Entry 6BCU (electron microscopy, 3.80 A resolution); this record covers chains A and W of the 10 polymer chains in the assembly.

[Chain A]
Molecule: Serine/threonine-protein kinase mTOR
From: Homo sapiens
Notes: EC 2.7.11.1
UniProtKB: P42345 (MTOR_HUMAN); residues 579-2549 carry their UniProt numbers (1971 of 2549 residues fall inside the UniProt entry; the rest is not from it)
Amino-acid sequence (2549 residues; each row starts with the number of its first residue; X marks 59 residues of unknown identity (built as UNK)):
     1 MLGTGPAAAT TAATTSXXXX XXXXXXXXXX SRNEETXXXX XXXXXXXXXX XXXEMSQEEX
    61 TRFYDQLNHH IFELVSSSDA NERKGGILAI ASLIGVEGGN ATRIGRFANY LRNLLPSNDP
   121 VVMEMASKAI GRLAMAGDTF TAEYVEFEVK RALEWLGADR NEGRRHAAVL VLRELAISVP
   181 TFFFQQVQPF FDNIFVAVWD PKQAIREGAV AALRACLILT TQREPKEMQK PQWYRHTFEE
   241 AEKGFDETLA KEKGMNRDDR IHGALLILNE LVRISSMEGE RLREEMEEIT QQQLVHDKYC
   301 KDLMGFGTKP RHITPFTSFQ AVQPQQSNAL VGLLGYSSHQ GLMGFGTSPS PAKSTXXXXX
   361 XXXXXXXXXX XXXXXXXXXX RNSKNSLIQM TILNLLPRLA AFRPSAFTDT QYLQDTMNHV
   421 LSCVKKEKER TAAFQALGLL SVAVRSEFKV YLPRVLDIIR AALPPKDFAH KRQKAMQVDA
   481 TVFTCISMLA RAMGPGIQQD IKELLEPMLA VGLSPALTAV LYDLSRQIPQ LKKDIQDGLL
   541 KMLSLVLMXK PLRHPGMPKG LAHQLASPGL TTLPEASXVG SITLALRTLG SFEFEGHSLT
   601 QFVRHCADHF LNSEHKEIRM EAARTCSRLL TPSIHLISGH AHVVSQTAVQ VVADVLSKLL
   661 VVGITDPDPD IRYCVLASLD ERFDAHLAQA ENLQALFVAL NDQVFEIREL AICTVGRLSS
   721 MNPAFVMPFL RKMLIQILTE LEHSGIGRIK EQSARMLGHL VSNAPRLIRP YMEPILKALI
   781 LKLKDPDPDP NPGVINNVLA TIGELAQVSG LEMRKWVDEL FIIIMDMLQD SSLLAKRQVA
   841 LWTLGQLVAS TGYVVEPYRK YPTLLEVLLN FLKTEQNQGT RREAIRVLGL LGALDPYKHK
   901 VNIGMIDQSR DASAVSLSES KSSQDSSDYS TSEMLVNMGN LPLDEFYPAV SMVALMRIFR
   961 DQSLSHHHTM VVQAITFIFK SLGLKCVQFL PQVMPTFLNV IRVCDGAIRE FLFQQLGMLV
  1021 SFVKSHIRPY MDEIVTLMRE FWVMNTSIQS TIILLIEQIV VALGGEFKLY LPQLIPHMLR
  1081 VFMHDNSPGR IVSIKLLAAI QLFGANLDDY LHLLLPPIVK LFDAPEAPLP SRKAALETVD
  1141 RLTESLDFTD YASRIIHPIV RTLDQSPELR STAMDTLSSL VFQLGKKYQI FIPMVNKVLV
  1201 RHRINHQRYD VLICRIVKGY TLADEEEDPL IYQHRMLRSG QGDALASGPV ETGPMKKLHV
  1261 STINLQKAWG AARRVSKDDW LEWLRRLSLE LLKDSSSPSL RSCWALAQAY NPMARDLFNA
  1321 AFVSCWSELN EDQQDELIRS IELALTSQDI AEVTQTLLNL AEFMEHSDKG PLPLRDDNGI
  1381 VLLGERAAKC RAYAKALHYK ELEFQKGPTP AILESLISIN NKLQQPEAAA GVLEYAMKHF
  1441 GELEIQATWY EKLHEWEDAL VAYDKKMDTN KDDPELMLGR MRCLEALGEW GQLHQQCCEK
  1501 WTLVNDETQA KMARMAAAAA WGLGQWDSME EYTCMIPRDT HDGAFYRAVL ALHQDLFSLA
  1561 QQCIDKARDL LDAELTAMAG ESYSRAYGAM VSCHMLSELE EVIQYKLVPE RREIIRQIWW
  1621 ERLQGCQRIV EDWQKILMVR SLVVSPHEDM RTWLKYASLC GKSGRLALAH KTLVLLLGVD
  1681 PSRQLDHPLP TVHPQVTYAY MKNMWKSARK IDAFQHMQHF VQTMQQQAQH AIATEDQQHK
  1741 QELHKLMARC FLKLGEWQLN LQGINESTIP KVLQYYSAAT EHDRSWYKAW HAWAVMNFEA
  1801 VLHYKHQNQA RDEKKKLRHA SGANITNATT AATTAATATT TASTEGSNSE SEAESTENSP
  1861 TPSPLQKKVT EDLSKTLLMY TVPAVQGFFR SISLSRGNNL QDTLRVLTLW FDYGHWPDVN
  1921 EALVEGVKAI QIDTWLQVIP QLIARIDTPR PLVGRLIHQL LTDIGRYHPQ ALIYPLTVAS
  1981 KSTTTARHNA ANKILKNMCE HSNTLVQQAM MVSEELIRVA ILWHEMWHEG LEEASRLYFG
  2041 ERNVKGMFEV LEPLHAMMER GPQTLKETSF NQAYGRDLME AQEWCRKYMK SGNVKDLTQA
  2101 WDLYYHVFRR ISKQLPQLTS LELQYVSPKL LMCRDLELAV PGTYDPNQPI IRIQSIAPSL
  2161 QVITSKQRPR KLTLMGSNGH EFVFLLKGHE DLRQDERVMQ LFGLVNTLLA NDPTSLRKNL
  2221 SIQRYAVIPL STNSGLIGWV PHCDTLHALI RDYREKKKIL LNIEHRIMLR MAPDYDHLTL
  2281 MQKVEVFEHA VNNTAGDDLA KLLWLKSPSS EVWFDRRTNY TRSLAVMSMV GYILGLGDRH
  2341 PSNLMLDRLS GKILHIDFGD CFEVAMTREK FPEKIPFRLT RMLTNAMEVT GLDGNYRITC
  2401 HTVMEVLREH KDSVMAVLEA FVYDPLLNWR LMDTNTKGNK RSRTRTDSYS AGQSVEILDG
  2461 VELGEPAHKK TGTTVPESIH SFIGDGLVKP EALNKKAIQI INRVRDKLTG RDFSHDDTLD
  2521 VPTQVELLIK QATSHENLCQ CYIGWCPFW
Disordered / not traced: 1-16, 31-36, 54-59, 75-81, 247-257, 290-355, 381-385, 405-409, 467-477, 550-577, 634-643, 904-932, 1223-1260, 1815-1866, 2437-2491
Curated features (UniProtKB/Swiss-Prot):
  - region: Val2162 to Arg2168 (G-loop), Lys2258 to Gly2296 (Interaction with MLST8), Gly2335 to Asn2343 (Catalytic loop), His2355 to Thr2380 (Activation loop)
  - binding site (1D-myo-inositol hexakisphosphate): Lys1662, Lys1702, Arg1749
  - binding site (ATP): Ser2165, Gln2167, Leu2185, Lys2187, Glu2190, Tyr2225, Gly2238, Trp2239, Val2240, Thr2245, Met2345, Ile2356
  - binding site (Mg(2+)): Asn2343, Asp2357
  - modified residue: Thr1162 (Phosphothreonine), Lys1218 (N6-acetyllysine), Ser1261 (Phosphoserine), Ser2159 (Phosphoserine), Thr2164 (Phosphothreonine), Thr2173 (Phosphothreonine), Thr2446 (Phosphothreonine), Ser2448 (Phosphoserine), Ser2478 (Phosphoserine), Ser2481 (Phosphoserine)
  - cross-link: Lys2066 (Glycyl lysine isopeptide (Lys-Gly) (interchain with G-Cter in ubiquitin))
Metal / ion sites: Mg2+ site 1: Asn2343 (together with ATP); Mg2+ site 2: Asp2357 (together with ATP)
Residues lining bound ligands: ATP (adenosine-5'-triphosphate): Ser2165, Lys2166, Gln2167, Pro2169, Leu2185, Lys2187, Tyr2225, Ile2237, Gly2238, Trp2239, Val2240, Thr2245, His2340, Ser2342, Asn2343, Met2345, Ile2356, Asp2357
From the paper describing this entry:
  - Mg2+ coordination: Asn2343, Asp2357
  - catalytic residues: Asp2338, His2340
  - disease-associated variants - A1459P, T1977R, S2215Y, E2419K: increased catalytic activity with GTP-binding protein Rheb

[Chain W]
Molecule: Regulatory-associated protein of mTOR
From: Homo sapiens
UniProtKB: Q8N122 (RPTOR_HUMAN); the construct has insertions or renumbered stretches relative to UniProt, so the offset changes along the chain: 2-661 = UniProt 2-661; 662-1335 = UniProt 504-1177
Amino-acid sequence (1343 residues; row label = number of the first residue in the row; numbers below 1 keep their minus sign (Met-7 is residue -7)):
    -7 MDYKDDDDKE SEMLQSPLLG LGEEDEADLT DWNLPLAFMK KRHCEKIEGS KSLAQSWRMK
    53 DRMKTVSVAL VLCLNVGVDP PDVVKTTPCA RLECWIDPLS MGPQKALETI GANLQKQYEN
   113 WQPRARYKQS LDPTVDEVKK LCTSLRRNAK EERVLFHYNG HGVPRPTVNG EVWVFNKNYT
   173 QYIPLSIYDL QTWMGSPSIF VYDCSNAGLI VKSFKQFALQ REQELEVAAI NPNHPLAQMP
   233 LPPSMKNCIQ LAACEATELL PMIPDLPADL FTSCLTTPIK IALRWFCMQK CVSLVPGVTL
   293 DLIEKIPGRL NDRRTPLGEL NWIFTAITDT IAWNVLPRDL FQKLFRQDLL VASLFRNFLL
   353 AERIMRSYNC TPVSSPRLPP TYMHAMWQAW DLAVDICLSQ LPTIIEEGTA FRHSPFFAEQ
   413 LTAFQVWLTM GVENRNPPEQ LPIVLQVLLS QVHRLRALDL LGRFLDLGPW AVSLALSVGI
   473 FPYVLKLLQS SARELRPLLV FIWAKILAVD SSCQADLVKD NGHKYFLSVL ADPYMPAEHR
   533 TMTAFILAVI VNSYHTGQEA CLQGNLIAIC LEQLNDPHPL LRQWVAICLG RIWQNFDSAR
   593 WCGVRDSAHE KLYSLLSDPI PEVRCAAVFA LGTFVGNSAE RTDHSTTIDH NVAMMLAQLV
   653 SDGSPMVRKE LVVALSHLVV QYESNFCTVA LQFIEEEKNY ALPSPATTEG GSLTPVRDSP
   713 CTPRLRSVSS YGNIRAVATA RSLNKSLQNL SLTEESGGAV AFSPGNLSTS SSASSTLGSP
   773 ENEEHILSFE TIDKMRRASS YSSLNSLIGV SFNSVYTQIW RVLLHLAADP YPEVSDVAMK
   833 VLNSIAYKAT VNARPQRVLD TSSLTQSAPA SPTNKGVHIH QAGGSPPASS TSSSSLTNDV
   893 AKQPVSRDLP SGRPGTTGPA GAQYTPHSHQ FPRTRKMFDK GPEQTADDAD DAAGHKSFIS
   953 ATVQTGFCDW SARYFAQPVM KIPEEHDLES QIRKEREWRF LRNSRVRRQA QQVIQKGITR
  1013 LDDQIFLNRN PGVPSVVKFH PFTPCIAVAD KDSICFWDWE KGEKLDYFHN GNPRYTRVTA
  1073 MEYLNGQDCS LLLTATDDGA IRVWKNFADL EKNPEMVTAW QGLSDMLPTT RGAGMVVDWE
  1133 QETGLLMSSG DVRIVRIWDT DREMKVQDIP TGADSCVTSL SCDSHRSLIV AGLGDGSIRV
  1193 YDRRMALSEC RVMTYREHTA WVVKASLQKR PDGHIVSVSV NGDVRIFDPR MPESVNVLQI
  1253 VKGLTALDIH PQADLIACGS VNQFTAIYNS SGELINNIKY YDGFMGQRVG AISCLAFHPH
  1313 WPHLAVGSND YYISVYSVEK RVR
Disordered / not traced: -7 to 17, 220-235, 687-805, 841-949, 1117-1124, 1293-1302, 1332-1335
Sequence notes: initiating methionine (-7); expression tag (-6 to 1)
Curated features (UniProtKB/Swiss-Prot):
  - modified residue (Phosphoserine): Ser44, Ser122, Ser854, Ser877, Ser949, Ser1140

[Chain A / chain W interface]
Pairs across the interface - 22 pairs, chain A then chain W:
  His1026(A) - Val76(W)  hydrogen bond (side chain-backbone)
  His1026(A) - Lys77(W)
  His1026(A) - Thr78(W)
  Arg1028(A) - Thr78(W)
  Arg1028(A) - Pro80(W)  hydrogen bond (side chain-backbone)
  Arg1028(A) - Pro256(W)
  Gly1064(A) - Asn361(W)
  Gly1065(A) - Ser359(W)
  Gly1065(A) - Asn361(W)  hydrogen bond (backbone-side chain)
  Glu1066(A) - Ile255(W)
  Lys1068(A) - Ser359(W)
  Ala1105(A) - Arg358(W)
  Asp1108(A) - Arg358(W)  salt bridge
  Tyr1110(A) - Lys282(W)
  Ser1145(A) - Arg358(W)  hydrogen bond (backbone-side chain)
  Leu1146(A) - Arg358(W)
  Leu1146(A) - Tyr374(W)
  Asp1147(A) - Met375(W)
  Gln2117(A) - Met93(W)
  Gln2117(A) - Gln96(W)
  Gln2117(A) - Lys97(W)  hydrogen bond (side chain-backbone)
  Glu2122(A) - Ser92(W)
Interface residues without a listed pair, chain A (19 interface residues in all): Leu984, Asn1106, Gln2114, Thr2119, Ser2120
Interface residues without a listed pair, chain W (21 interface residues in all): Gly94, Pro95, Met254, Gln281, Tyr360

[In short]
19 residues of chain A and 21 residues of chain W are in contact, with 5 hydrogen bonds and 1 salt bridge.
Among the polar pairs are Asp1108(A)-Arg358(W), His1026(A)-Val76(W) and Arg1028(A)-Pro80(W). The paper reports
catalytic residues Asp2338(A) and His2340(A); A1459P, T1977R and S2215Y of chain A, among others, increase
catalytic activity with GTP-binding protein Rheb.
Chain A is Serine/threonine-protein kinase mTOR and chain W is Regulatory-associated protein of mTOR, both
from Homo sapiens; the structure, Cryo-EM structure of the activated RHEB-mTORC1 refined to 3.4 angstrom, was
determined by electron microscopy together with 5WBJ, 5WBK, 5WBL and 6BCX from the same study.
